PDB entry 4EX0 | X-ray diffraction, 1.86 A resolution | chains B and D of the 4 polymer chains in the assembly

[Chain B (and D)]
Name: Insulin B chain
Source organism: Homo sapiens
Notes: chain D of this document is another copy of the same molecule, construct and numbering; everything in this record applies to it too
UniProtKB: P01308 (INS_HUMAN); residues 1-30 here correspond to UniProt positions 25-54 (UniProt number = residue number + 24)
Amino-acid sequence (30 residues; row label = number of the first residue in the row):
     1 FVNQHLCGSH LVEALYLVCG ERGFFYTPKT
Bound ions: Zn2+ near H10 (its only coordinating residue here)

[How chain B and chain D interact]
Pairs across the interface (28):
  G8(B) - Y16(D)
  S9(B) - E13(D)
  S9(B) - Y16(D)
  V12(B) - V12(D)
  V12(B) - Y16(D)  hydrophobic
  V12(B) - F24(D)  hydrophobic
  E13(B) - S9(D)
  E13(B) - E13(D)
  Y16(B) - G8(D)
  Y16(B) - S9(D)
  Y16(B) - V12(D)  hydrophobic
  Y16(B) - Y26(D)
  G20(B) - Y26(D)
  G20(B) - P28(D)
  E21(B) - P28(D)
  G23(B) - Y26(D)
  G23(B) - P28(D)
  F24(B) - V12(D)  hydrophobic
  F24(B) - F24(D)  hydrophobic
  F24(B) - F25(D)
  F24(B) - Y26(D)  hydrogen bond (backbone-backbone)
  F25(B) - F24(D)
  Y26(B) - Y16(D)
  Y26(B) - G23(D)
  Y26(B) - F24(D)  hydrogen bond (backbone-backbone)
  P28(B) - E21(D)
  P28(B) - G23(D)
  K29(B) - E21(D)
Interface residues without a listed pair, chain D (14 interface residues in all): G20, R22, T30

[Overview]
13 residues of chain B face 14 of chain D across their interface; the contacts include 2 hydrogen bonds. The
hydrogen-bonded pair F24(B)-Y26(D) is a backbone contact.
Chain B and chain D are both Insulin B chain (Homo sapiens); the structure, Human Insulin, was determined by
X-ray diffraction, deposited together with 4EWW, 4EWX, 4EWZ, 4EX1, 4EXX, 4EY1 and 17 further entries.
